PDB entry 7K73 | X-ray diffraction, 1.80 A resolution | chains A and G of the 4 polymer chains in the assembly

# Chain A (and G)
Protein: Enoyl-[acyl-carrier-protein] reductase [NADH]
Source organism: Mycolicibacterium fortuitum
Notes: EC 1.3.1.9; chain G of this document is another copy of the same molecule, construct and numbering; everything in this record applies to it too
UniProtKB: A0A0N9XSE6 (A0A0N9XSE6_MYCFO); numbering as in UniProt (aligned over 1-269)
Chain sequence (277 residues; row label = number of the first residue in the row; numbers below 1 keep their minus sign (Met-7 is residue -7)):
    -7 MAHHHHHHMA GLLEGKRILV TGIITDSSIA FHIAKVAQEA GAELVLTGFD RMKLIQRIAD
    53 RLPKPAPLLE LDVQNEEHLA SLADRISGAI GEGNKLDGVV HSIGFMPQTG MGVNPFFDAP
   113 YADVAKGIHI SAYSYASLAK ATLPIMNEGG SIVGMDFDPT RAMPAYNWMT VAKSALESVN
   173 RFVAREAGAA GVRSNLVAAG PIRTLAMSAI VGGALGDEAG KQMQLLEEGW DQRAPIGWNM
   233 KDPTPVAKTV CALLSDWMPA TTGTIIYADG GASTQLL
Unresolved in the structure: -7 to 1 (chain G: -7 to 1, 207-209)
Sequence notes: initiating methionine (-7); expression tag (-6 to 0)
Ligand contacts: NAD (nicotinamide-adenine-dinucleotide): Gly14, Ile15, Ile16, Ser20, Ile21, Ala22, Phe41, Leu63, Asp64, Val65, Gln66, Ser94, Ile95, Gly96, Phe97, Ile122, Met147, Asp148, Phe149, Lys165, Ala191, Gly192, Pro193, Ile194, Thr196, Leu197, Ala198, Met199

# Interface between chain A and chain G
Residue-residue contacts (66):
  Phe108(A) - Ala128(G)  hydrophobic
  Phe108(A) - Phe174(G)  hydrophobic
  Phe109(A) - Ala128(G)
  Phe109(A) - Ala131(G)  hydrophobic
  Phe109(A) - Lys132(G)  hydrogen bond (backbone-side chain)
  Phe109(A) - Leu135(G)  hydrophobic
  Phe109(A) - Glu178(G)
  Asp110(A) - Lys132(G)  salt bridge
  Ala111(A) - Tyr125(G)  hydrogen bond (backbone-side chain)
  Pro112(A) - Tyr125(G)
  Tyr113(A) - Ala117(G)  hydrogen bond (side chain-backbone)
  Tyr113(A) - Ile120(G)
  Tyr113(A) - His121(G)  hydrogen bond (side chain-backbone)
  Tyr113(A) - Tyr125(G)  hydrogen bond (backbone-side chain)
  Ala117(A) - Tyr113(G)  hydrogen bond (backbone-side chain)
  Ile120(A) - Tyr113(G)
  His121(A) - Tyr113(G)  hydrogen bond (backbone-side chain)
  Tyr125(A) - Ala111(G)  hydrogen bond (side chain-backbone)
  Tyr125(A) - Pro112(G)
  Tyr125(A) - Tyr113(G)  hydrophobic
  Tyr125(A) - Trp160(G)  hydrophobic
  Ala128(A) - Phe109(G)
  Ala131(A) - Phe109(G)  hydrophobic
  Lys132(A) - Phe109(G)
  Lys132(A) - Asp110(G)  salt bridge
  Leu135(A) - Phe109(G)  hydrophobic
  Pro151(A) - Arg173(G)  hydrogen bond (backbone-side chain)
  Thr152(A) - Arg173(G)  hydrogen bond (backbone-side chain)
  Ala154(A) - Arg173(G)
  Ala154(A) - Phe174(G)  hydrophobic
  Met155(A) - Phe174(G)
  Met155(A) - Arg177(G)  hydrogen bond (backbone-side chain)
  Pro156(A) - Arg177(G)
  Asn159(A) - Phe174(G)
  Asn159(A) - Arg177(G)  hydrogen bond
  Trp160(A) - Tyr125(G)  hydrophobic
  Trp160(A) - Ala128(G)  hydrophobic
  Trp160(A) - Val171(G)  hydrophobic
  Thr162(A) - Ser170(G)
  Thr162(A) - Phe174(G)
  Val163(A) - Ala167(G)
  Val163(A) - Ser170(G)
  Val163(A) - Val171(G)  hydrophobic
  Ser166(A) - Ser166(G)
  Ser166(A) - Ser170(G)  hydrogen bond
  Ser166(A) - Arg173(G)
  Ala167(A) - Val163(G)
  Ser170(A) - Thr162(G)
  Ser170(A) - Val163(G)
  Ser170(A) - Ser166(G)  hydrogen bond
  Val171(A) - Trp160(G)  hydrophobic
  Val171(A) - Val163(G)  hydrophobic
  Arg173(A) - Pro151(G)  hydrogen bond (side chain-backbone)
  Arg173(A) - Thr152(G)  hydrogen bond (side chain-backbone)
  Arg173(A) - Ala154(G)
  Arg173(A) - Ser166(G)
  Phe174(A) - Phe108(G)  hydrophobic
  Phe174(A) - Ala154(G)  hydrophobic
  Phe174(A) - Met155(G)
  Phe174(A) - Asn159(G)
  Phe174(A) - Thr162(G)
  Val175(A) - Phe109(G)  hydrophobic
  Arg177(A) - Met155(G)  hydrogen bond (side chain-backbone)
  Arg177(A) - Pro156(G)
  Arg177(A) - Asn159(G)  hydrogen bond
  Glu178(A) - Phe109(G)
Other interface residues (no listed pair), chain A (34 interface residues in all): Val116, Arg153
Other interface residues (no listed pair), chain G (35 interface residues in all): Val116, Arg153, Ala157, Val175

# In short
34 residues of chain A face 35 of chain G across their interface, with 18 hydrogen bonds and 2 salt bridges.
Polar contacts include Asp110(A)-Lys132(G), Phe109(A)-Lys132(G) and Ala111(A)-Tyr125(G). Chain A binds NAD.
Both chains are Enoyl-[acyl-carrier-protein] reductase [NADH] (Mycolicibacterium fortuitum). Entry 7K73
(Structure of Enoyl-[acyl-carrier-protein] reductase [NADH] from Mycobacterium fortuitum bound to NAD) was
determined by X-ray diffraction together with 7U0O from the same study.
